6MRW - chains B and C of the 14 polymer chains in the assembly; structure by electron microscopy, 4.30 A resolution (low resolution: residue-level contacts below are approximate; hydrogen-bond / salt-bridge calls are withheld).

Chain B (and C):
Molecule: Hemolysin E, chromosomal
Source organism: Escherichia coli (strain K12)
Notes: chain C of this document is another copy of the same molecule, construct and numbering; everything in this record applies to it too
UniProtKB: P77335 (HLYE_ECOLI); residue numbers follow UniProt; this construct covers 1-303
Chain sequence (324 residues; each row starts with the number of its first residue; numbers below 1 keep their minus sign (Met-20 is residue -20)):
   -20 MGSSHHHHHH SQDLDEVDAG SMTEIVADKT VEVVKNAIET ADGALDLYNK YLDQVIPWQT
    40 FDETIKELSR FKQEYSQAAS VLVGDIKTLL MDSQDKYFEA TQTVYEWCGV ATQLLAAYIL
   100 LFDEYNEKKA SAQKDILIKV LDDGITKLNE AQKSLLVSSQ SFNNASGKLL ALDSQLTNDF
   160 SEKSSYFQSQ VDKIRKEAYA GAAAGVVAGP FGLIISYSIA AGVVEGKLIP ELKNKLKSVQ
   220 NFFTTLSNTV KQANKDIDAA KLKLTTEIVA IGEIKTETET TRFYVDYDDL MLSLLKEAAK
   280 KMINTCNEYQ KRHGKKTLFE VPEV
Not modelled in the structure: -20 to 7, 293-303
Sequence notes: expression tag (-20 to 0); conflict Val248 (Ala in P77335)

How chain B and chain C interact:
Contacting residue pairs (57):
  Val10(B) - Thr19(C)
  Ile17(B) - Gly22(C)
  Ile17(B) - Ala23(C)
  Ala20(B) - Leu26(C)
  Asp21(B) - Lys29(C)
  Leu24(B) - Lys29(C)
  Leu24(B) - Gln33(C)
  Tyr27(B) - Ala182(C)
  Leu31(B) - Ala179(C)
  Ile35(B) - Lys175(C)
  Trp37(B) - Lys172(C)
  Trp37(B) - Lys175(C)
  Asp41(B) - Lys172(C)
  Ser48(B) - Glu161(C)
  Lys51(B) - Glu161(C)
  Gln52(B) - Asp158(C)
  Gln52(B) - Glu161(C)
  Ser59(B) - Ala150(C)
  Ser59(B) - Ser153(C)
  Ser59(B) - Gln154(C)
  Gly63(B) - Gly146(C)
  Lys66(B) - Ser145(C)
  Thr67(B) - Asn142(C)
  Thr67(B) - Gly146(C)
  Met70(B) - Asn142(C)
  Met70(B) - Ser145(C)
  Met70(B) - Lys240(C)
  Asp71(B) - Asn142(C)
  Asp74(B) - Asn142(C)
  Asp74(B) - Lys240(C)
  Phe77(B) - Thr244(C)
  Phe77(B) - Ile247(C)
  Glu78(B) - Leu135(C)
  Gln81(B) - Val248(C)
  Glu85(B) - Gln131(C)
  Glu85(B) - Gly251(C)
  Glu85(B) - Lys254(C)
  Glu85(B) - Thr255(C)
  Gly88(B) - Thr255(C)
  Val89(B) - Thr255(C)
  Val89(B) - Glu258(C)
  Val89(B) - Thr259(C)
  Gln92(B) - Thr259(C)
  Gln92(B) - Tyr263(C)
  Leu93(B) - Phe262(C)
  Leu93(B) - Tyr263(C)
  Ala96(B) - Tyr263(C)
  Ala96(B) - Tyr266(C)
  Ala96(B) - Leu273(C)
  Leu100(B) - Tyr266(C)
  Lys108(B) - Tyr266(C)
  Lys108(B) - Asp268(C)
  Ala111(B) - Asp265(C)
  Gln112(B) - Tyr266(C)
  Ile115(B) - Phe262(C)
  Lys118(B) - Phe262(C)
  Phe221(B) - Asn157(C)
Other interface residues (no listed pair), chain B (43 interface residues in all): Asp25, Asn28, Ser55, Gln56, Val60, Lys75, Lys214
Other interface residues (no listed pair), chain C (44 interface residues in all): Asn15, Ser138, Gln139, Asn143, Leu149, Ser164, Ala183, Leu271

Summary:
43 residues of chain B and 44 residues of chain C are in contact.
Chain B and chain C are both Hemolysin E, chromosomal (Escherichia coli (strain K12)); the structure, 14-meric
ClyA pore complex, was determined by electron microscopy together with 6MRT and 6MRU from the same study.
